Entry 8QSH (X-ray diffraction, 1.80 A resolution); this record covers chains A and H of the 4 polymer chains in the assembly.

== Chain A ==
Molecule: 14-3-3 protein sigma
Source organism: Homo sapiens
UniProt: P31947 (1433S_HUMAN); residue numbers follow UniProt; this construct covers 1-231
Amino-acid sequence (236 residues; each row starts with the number of its first residue; numbers below 1 keep their minus sign (Gly-4 is residue -4)):
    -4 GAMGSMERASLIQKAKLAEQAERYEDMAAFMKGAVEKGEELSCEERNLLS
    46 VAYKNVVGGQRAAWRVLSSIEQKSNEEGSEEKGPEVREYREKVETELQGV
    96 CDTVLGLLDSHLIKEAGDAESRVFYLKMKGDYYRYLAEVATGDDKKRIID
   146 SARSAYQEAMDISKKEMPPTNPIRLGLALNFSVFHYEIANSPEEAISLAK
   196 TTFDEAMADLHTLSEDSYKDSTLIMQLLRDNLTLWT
Unresolved in the structure: -4 to -3, 72-76, 110-111
Covalently attached groups: compound WQI linked to Cys38
Differences from the reference sequence: expression tag (-4 to 0)
Ion coordination: Mg2+ near Glu89 (its only coordinating residue here)
Residues lining bound ligands: WQI (2-chloranyl-N-[[1-(4-iodophenyl)sulfonylpiperidin-4-yl]methyl]ethanamide): Arg41, Asn42, Ser45, Glu115, Phe119, Lys122, Pro167, Ile168, Asp215, Leu218, Ile219
Swiss-Prot annotation at these positions:
  - site (Interaction with phosphoserine on interacting protein): Arg56, Arg129
  - modified residue (Phosphoserine): Ser5, Ser74

== Chain H ==
Molecule: ARAF peptide pS214
Amino-acid sequence (12 residues; numbered 209 to 220; the number before each row is that of its first residue):
   209 RIRSTSTPNVHM
Modified / non-standard residues: Ser214 (phosphoserine; SEP)
Residues lining bound ligands: WQI (2-chloranyl-N-[[1-(4-iodophenyl)sulfonylpiperidin-4-yl]methyl]ethanamide): Thr215, Pro216, Val218, Met220

== Chain A / chain H interface ==
Residue-residue contacts - 37 pairs, chain A then chain H:
  Glu14(A) - His219(H)  salt bridge
  Asn42(A) - His219(H)
  Asn42(A) - Met220(H)  hydrogen bond (side chain-backbone)
  Ser45(A) - Asn217(H)
  Val46(A) - Asn217(H)  hydrogen bond (backbone-side chain)
  Val46(A) - His219(H)
  Lys49(A) - Ser214(H)
  Lys49(A) - Asn217(H)
  Asn50(A) - Asn217(H)
  Arg56(A) - Ser214(H)
  Arg60(A) - Arg211(H)
  Arg129(A) - Ser214(H)
  Tyr130(A) - Ser214(H)
  Pro167(A) - Met220(H)  hydrophobic
  Ile168(A) - Met220(H)  hydrophobic
  Gly171(A) - Thr215(H)  hydrogen bond (backbone-side chain)
  Leu174(A) - Thr213(H)
  Leu174(A) - Ser214(H)
  Leu174(A) - Thr215(H)
  Asn175(A) - Ser214(H)
  Asn175(A) - Thr215(H)  hydrogen bond (side chain-backbone)
  Val178(A) - Thr213(H)
  Tyr181(A) - Arg209(H)
  Tyr181(A) - Ser212(H)
  Glu182(A) - Arg209(H)  salt bridge
  Glu182(A) - Arg211(H)
  Glu182(A) - Ser212(H)  hydrogen bond
  Asp215(A) - Met220(H)
  Leu218(A) - Pro216(H)  hydrophobic
  Ile219(A) - Pro216(H)
  Leu222(A) - Thr213(H)
  Leu222(A) - Ser214(H)
  Leu222(A) - Pro216(H)
  Asn226(A) - Ser212(H)
  Asn226(A) - Thr213(H)  hydrogen bond (side chain-backbone)
  Leu229(A) - Ile210(H)
  Trp230(A) - Ser212(H)  hydrogen bond
Interface residues without a listed pair, chain A (27 interface residues in all): Leu43, Lys122
Interface residues without a listed pair, chain H (12 interface residues in all): Val218

== Overview ==
Chain A and chain H form an interface of 27 and 12 residues respectively; the contacts include 7 hydrogen
bonds and 2 salt bridges. Polar pairs include Glu14(A)-His219(H), Glu182(A)-Arg209(H) and Asn42(A)-Met220(H).
Bound to chain H: compound WQI. Compound WQI is covalently linked to Cys38(A).
Chain A is 14-3-3 protein sigma (Homo sapiens) and chain H is ARAF peptide pS214; the structure, Ternary
structure of 14-3-3s, ARAF phosphopeptide (pS214) and compound 23 (1083848), was determined by X-ray
diffraction.
